PDB entry 7E94 | electron microscopy, 4.67 A resolution (low resolution: residue-level contacts below are approximate; hydrogen-bond / salt-bridge calls are withheld) | chains B and D of the 22 polymer chains in the assembly

Chain B:
Molecule: Trafficking protein particle complex subunit 33
Source organism: Saccharomyces cerevisiae (strain ATCC 204508 / S288c)
Reference sequence: Q99394 (TRS33_YEAST); residues 1-268 here = UniProt positions 1-268
Amino-acid sequence (268 residues; row label = number of the first residue in the row):
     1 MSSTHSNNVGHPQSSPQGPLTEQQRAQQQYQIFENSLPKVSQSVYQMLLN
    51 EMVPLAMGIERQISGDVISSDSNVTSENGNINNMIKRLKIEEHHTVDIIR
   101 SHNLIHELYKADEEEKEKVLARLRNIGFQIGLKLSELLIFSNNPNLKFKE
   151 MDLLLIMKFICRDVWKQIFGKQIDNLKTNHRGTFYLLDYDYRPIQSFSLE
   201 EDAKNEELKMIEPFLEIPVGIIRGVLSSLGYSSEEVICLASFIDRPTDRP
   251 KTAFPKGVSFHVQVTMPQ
Disordered / not traced: 1-32, 67-84, 246-256, 264-268

Chain D:
Molecule: Trafficking protein particle complex subunit BET5
Source organism: Saccharomyces cerevisiae (strain ATCC 204508 / S288c)
Reference sequence: Q03630 (BET5_YEAST); residue numbers follow UniProt; this construct covers 1-159
Amino-acid sequence (159 residues; each row starts with the number of its first residue):
     1 MGIYSFWIFDRHCNCIFDREWTLASNSASGTINSKQNEEDAKLLYGMIFS
    51 LRSITQKLSKGSVKNDIRSISTGKYRVHTYCTASGLWFVLLSDFKQQSYT
   101 QVLQYIYSHIYVKYVSNNLLSPYDFAENENEMRGQGTRKITNRNFISVLE
   151 SFLAPMVNQ
Disordered / not traced: 1, 30-34, 158-159

Chain B / chain D interface:
Contacting residue pairs - 27 pairs, chain B then chain D:
  M47(B) with N117(D)
  N50(B) with L119(D)
  E51(B) with L119(D)
  K86(B) with N128(D)
  R100(B) with Y123(D)
  S101(B) with L119(D)
  H102(B) with L119(D); P122(D)
  I105(B) with L119(D)
  S196(B) with K113(D); N117(D); N118(D)
  F197(B) with N118(D); L119(D); L120(D)
  S198(B) with Y114(D); N118(D); L120(D); N142(D); N144(D)
  L199(B) with N142(D); R143(D)
  E200(B) with N142(D); R143(D)
  E201(B) with T141(D); N142(D)
  E207(B) with L120(D)
Interface residues without a listed pair, chain B (20 interface residues in all): P54, I85, H106, Q195, M210
Interface residues without a listed pair, chain D (14 interface residues in all): K139

In short:
The interface between chain B and chain D involves 20 residues on one side and 14 on the other.
Chain B is Trafficking protein particle complex subunit 33 and chain D is Trafficking protein particle complex
subunit BET5, both from Saccharomyces cerevisiae (strain ATCC 204508 / S288c); the structure, Intact TRAPPII
(State II), was determined by electron microscopy, deposited together with 7E2C, 7E2D, 7E8S, 7E8T, 7E93 and
7EA3.
